PDB entry 7T5G | X-ray diffraction, 1.70 A resolution | chain A

Chain A:
Molecule: Phosphoprotein
Source organism: Rabies virus Nishigahara RCEH
Notes: fragment: C-terminal domain
UniProt: Q9IPJ8 (PHOSP_RABVN); numbering as in UniProt (aligned over 186-297)
Sequence (115 residues; each row starts with the number of its first residue):
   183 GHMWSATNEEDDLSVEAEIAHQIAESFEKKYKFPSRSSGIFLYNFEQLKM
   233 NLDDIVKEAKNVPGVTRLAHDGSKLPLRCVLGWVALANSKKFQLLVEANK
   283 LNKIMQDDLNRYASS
Disordered / not traced: 183-188, 296-297
Differences from the reference sequence: expression tag (183-185); engineered mutation Glu210 (Ser in Q9IPJ8), Ser297 (Cys in Q9IPJ8)
UniProt features mapped onto this chain:
  - motif: Lys211 to Lys214 (Nuclear localization signal)
  - modified residue: Ser271 (Phosphoserine)
Reported in the primary citation:
  - contacts within the chain: Glu210-Asn226 (hydrogen bond)
  - conformationally variable residues (loop rearrangement, side-chain flip): Ser219 to Gly221, Asn226
  - post-translational modification sites: Ser271 (citing earlier work)

Overview:
The paper reports a modification site at Ser271; conformational variability at Ser219 and Asn226.
Chain A is Phosphoprotein (Rabies virus Nishigahara RCEH); the structure, Structure of rabies virus
phosphoprotein C-terminal domain, S210E mutant, was determined by X-ray diffraction, deposited together with
7T5H.
